Entry 8DOH (X-ray diffraction, 1.75 A resolution); this record covers chain A.

[Chain A]
Name: Dehaloperoxidase B
From: Amphitrite ornata
UniProtKB: Q9NAV7 (Q9NAV7_9ANNE); residues 1-137 here correspond to UniProt positions 2-138 (UniProt number = residue number + 1)
Chain sequence (137 residues; row label = number of the first residue in the row):
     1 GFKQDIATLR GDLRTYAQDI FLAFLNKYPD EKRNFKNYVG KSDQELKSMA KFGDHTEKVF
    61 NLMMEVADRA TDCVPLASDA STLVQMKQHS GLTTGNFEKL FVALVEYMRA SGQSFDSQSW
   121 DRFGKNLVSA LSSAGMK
Metal / ion sites: heme Fe near His89 (its only coordinating residue here)
Small-molecule neighbours:
  - heme (HEM): Phe24, Glu31, Asn34, Phe35, Tyr38, Asp54, His55, Lys58, Val59, Leu62, Met63, Leu83, Met86, Gln88, His89, Leu92, Asn96, Phe97, Leu100, Phe101, Leu127
  - 4,4'-methylenediphenol (T0U): Ala17, Ile20, Phe21, Phe24, Phe35, Tyr38, Lys51, Phe52, His55, Thr56, Val59, Phe60, Met63, Leu100

[Overview]
Chain A binds heme and 4,4'-methylenediphenol.
Chain A is Dehaloperoxidase B (Amphitrite ornata); the structure, Dehaloperoxidase B in complex with Bisphenol
F, was determined by X-ray diffraction, deposited together with 8DOG, 8DOI and 8DOJ.
